5HZ9 - chain A; structure by X-ray diffraction, 2.30 A resolution.

Chain A:
Name: Fatty acid-binding protein, heart
Organism: Homo sapiens
Notes: fragment: soluble form, residues 3-132
UniProtKB: P05413 (FABPH_HUMAN); residues 1-133 here = UniProt positions 1-133
Amino-acid sequence (135 residues; numbered -1 to 133; the number before each row is that of its first residue; numbers below 1 keep their minus sign (Ser-1 is residue -1)):
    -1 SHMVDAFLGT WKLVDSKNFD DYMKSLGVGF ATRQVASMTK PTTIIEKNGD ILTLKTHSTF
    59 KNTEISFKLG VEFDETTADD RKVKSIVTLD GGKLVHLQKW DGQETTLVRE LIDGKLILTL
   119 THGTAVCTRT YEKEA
Differences from the reference sequence: expression tag (-1 to 0)
Residues lining bound ligands:
  - 5M8 (6-chloranyl-2-methyl-4-phenyl-quinoline-3-carboxylic acid), molecule 1: Phe17, Tyr20, Met21, Leu24, Val26, Ala34, Thr37, Pro39, Thr41, Thr54, Ser56, Phe58, Lys59, Ala76, Asp77, Arg79, Leu105, Arg107, Leu116, Leu118, Arg127, Tyr129
  - 5M8, molecule 2: Lys22, Gly25, Val26, Gly27, Phe28, Arg31
Swiss-Prot annotation at these positions:
  - binding site ((9Z)-octadecenoate): Arg127 to Tyr129
  - binding site (hexadecanoate): Arg127 to Tyr129
  - binding site (octadecanoate): Arg127 to Tyr129
  - modified residue: Val2 (N-acetylvaline), Thr8 (Phosphothreonine), Tyr20 (Phosphotyrosine), Ser23 (Phosphoserine), Thr30 (Phosphothreonine), Ser83 (Phosphoserine)

Overview:
Bound to chain A: compound 5M8. Curated annotation (UniProt) lists 3 (9Z)-octadecenoate-binding residues, 3
hexadecanoate-binding residues and 3 octadecanoate-binding residues.
Chain A is Fatty acid-binding protein, heart (Homo sapiens); the structure, human FABP3 in complex with
6-Chloro-2-methyl-4-phenyl-quinoline-3-carboxylic acid, was determined by X-ray diffraction (same publication
as 5HZ5, 5HZ6 and 5HZ8).
